Entry 2HBF (X-ray diffraction, 2.20 A resolution); this record covers chains A and B.

Chain A:
Protein: Hemoglobin A (N-propyl isocyanide) (alpha chain)
Organism: Homo sapiens
UniProt: P69905 (HBA_HUMAN); residue numbers follow UniProt; this construct covers 1-141
Chain sequence (141 residues; numbered 1 to 141; the number before each row is that of its first residue):
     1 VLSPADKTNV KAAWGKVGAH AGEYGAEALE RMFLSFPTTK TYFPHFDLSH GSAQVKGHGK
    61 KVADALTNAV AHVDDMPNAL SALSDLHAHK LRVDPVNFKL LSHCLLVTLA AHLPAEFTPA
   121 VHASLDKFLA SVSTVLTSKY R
UniProt features mapped onto this chain:
  - site: Lys-61 (Not glycated)
  - natural variant: Asp-6 (A6D: In J-Toronto; this construct carries the variant), Ala-13 (A13D: In J-Paris 1/J-Aljezur), Glu-27 (A27E: In Shenyang; this construct carries the variant), Lys-61 (K61N: In Zambia; deletion: In Clinic), Asp-64 (A64D: In Pontoise; this construct carries the variant), Asp-75 (D75A: In Lille; D75G: In Chapel Hill; D75N: In G-Pest), Ala-111 (A111D: In Petah Tikva)
Bound ions: heme Fe: His-87 (together with N-propyl isocyanide)
Small-molecule neighbours:
  - heme (HEM): Met-32, Thr-39, Tyr-42, Phe-43, His-45, Phe-46, His-58, Lys-61, Val-62, Ala-65, Leu-66, Leu-83, Leu-86, His-87, Leu-91, Val-93, Asn-97, Phe-98, Leu-101, Val-132, Leu-136
  - heme / N-propyl isocyanide: Leu-29, Met-32, Phe-33, Thr-39, Tyr-42, Phe-43, His-45, Phe-46, His-58, Lys-61, Val-62, Ala-65, Leu-66, Leu-83, Leu-86, His-87, Leu-91, Val-93, Asn-97, Phe-98, Leu-101, Val-132, Leu-136
  - N-propyl isocyanide (NPN): Leu-29, Met-32, Phe-33, Phe-43, His-58, Val-62, His-87, Leu-101

Chain B:
Protein: Hemoglobin A (N-propyl isocyanide) (beta chain)
Organism: Homo sapiens
UniProt: P68871 (HBB_HUMAN); numbering as in UniProt (aligned over 1-146)
Chain sequence (146 residues; row label = number of the first residue in the row):
     1 VHLTPEEKSA VTALWGKVNV DEVGGEALGR LLVVYPWTQR FFESFGDLST PDAVMGNPKV
    61 KAHGKKVLGA FSDGLAHLDN LKGTFATLSE LHCDKLHVDP ENFRLLGNVL VCVLAHHFGK
   121 EFTPPVQAAY QKVVAGVANA LAHKYH
UniProt features mapped onto this chain:
  - natural variant: Leu-3 (H3L: In Graz; this construct carries the variant), Glu-7 (E7A: In G-Makassar; E7K: In Hb C; E7Q: In Machida; E7V: In SKCA), Lys-8 (E8K: In G-Siriraj; this construct carries the variant), Val-11 (A11V: In Iraq-Halabja; this construct carries the variant), Gly-16 (W16G: In Randwick; this construct carries the variant), Val-23 (E23V: In D-Granada; this construct carries the variant), Gly-24 (V24G: In Miyashiro; this construct carries the variant), Gly-25 (G25D: In Moscva; G25R: In Riverdale-Bronx; G25V: In Savannah), Leu-32 (L32P: In Yokohama), Val-33 (L33V: In Muscat; this construct carries the variant), Arg-40 (Q40R: In Tianshui; this construct carries the variant), Phe-42 (F42Y: In Mequon; deletion: In Bruxelles), 11 further natural variant entries in UniProt
Bound ions: heme Fe: His-92 (together with N-propyl isocyanide)
Small-molecule neighbours:
  - heme (HEM): Leu-31, Thr-38, Phe-41, Phe-42, His-63, Lys-66, Val-67, Ala-70, Phe-71, Leu-88, Leu-91, His-92, Leu-96, Val-98, Asn-102, Phe-103, Leu-106, Val-137, Leu-141
  - heme / N-propyl isocyanide: Leu-28, Leu-31, Thr-38, Phe-41, Phe-42, His-63, Lys-66, Val-67, Ala-70, Phe-71, Leu-88, Leu-91, His-92, Leu-96, Val-98, Asn-102, Phe-103, Leu-106, Val-137, Leu-141
  - N-propyl isocyanide (NPN): Leu-28, Leu-31, Phe-42, His-63, Val-67, His-92, Leu-106

Chain A / chain B interface:
Residue-residue contacts (32):
  Arg-31(A) with Phe-122(B), hydrogen bond (side chain-backbone); Pro-124(B); Gln-127(B)
  Leu-34(A) with Pro-124(B), hydrophobic; Ala-128(B)
  Ser-35(A) with Gln-127(B); Ala-128(B); Gln-131(B)
  Phe-36(A) with Gln-131(B)
  His-103(A) with Asn-108(B), hydrogen bond (side chain-backbone); Gln-127(B); Gln-131(B)
  Val-107(A) with Val-111(B), hydrophobic; Ala-115(B), hydrophobic; Gln-127(B)
  Ala-110(A) with Cys-112(B); Ala-115(B); His-116(B)
  Ala-111(A) with Ala-115(B); Gly-119(B); Lys-120(B)
  Pro-114(A) with His-116(B), hydrogen bond (backbone-side chain)
  Phe-117(A) with Arg-30(B), hydrogen bond (backbone-side chain); His-116(B)
  Thr-118(A) with Arg-30(B), hydrogen bond (backbone-side chain)
  Pro-119(A) with Arg-30(B); Met-55(B), hydrophobic
  His-122(A) with Arg-30(B), hydrogen bond; Val-34(B)
  Ala-123(A) with Val-34(B), hydrophobic
  Asp-126(A) with Val-34(B); Tyr-35(B), hydrogen bond
Also at the interface, not in a pair above, chain A (20 interface residues in all): Glu-30, Lys-99, Cys-104, Leu-106, Leu-113
Also at the interface, not in a pair above, chain B (21 interface residues in all): Glu-26, Val-33, Glu-101, Thr-123, Pro-125

Overview:
The interface between chain A and chain B involves 20 residues on one side and 21 on the other; the contacts
include 7 hydrogen bonds. Polar pairs include Arg-31(A)/Phe-122(B), His-103(A)/Asn-108(B) and
Pro-114(A)/His-116(B). Ligands of chain A: heme, N-propyl isocyanide and heme / N-propyl isocyanide.
Here chain A is Hemoglobin A (N-propyl isocyanide) (alpha chain) and chain B is Hemoglobin A (N-propyl
isocyanide) (beta chain), both from Homo sapiens. Entry 2HBF (High resolution X-ray structures of
myoglobin-and hemoglobin-alkyl isocyanide complexes) was determined by X-ray diffraction.
